2NZ0 - chains A and B of the 4 polymer chains in the assembly; structure by X-ray diffraction, 3.20 A resolution.

# Chain A
Molecule: Kv channel-interacting protein 1
Source organism: Homo sapiens
Notes: fragment: N-terminal deletion domain
UniProtKB: Q9NZI2 (KCIP1_HUMAN); residues 38-216 here correspond to UniProt positions 49-227 (UniProt number = residue number + 11)
Amino-acid sequence (180 residues; row label = number of the first residue in the row):
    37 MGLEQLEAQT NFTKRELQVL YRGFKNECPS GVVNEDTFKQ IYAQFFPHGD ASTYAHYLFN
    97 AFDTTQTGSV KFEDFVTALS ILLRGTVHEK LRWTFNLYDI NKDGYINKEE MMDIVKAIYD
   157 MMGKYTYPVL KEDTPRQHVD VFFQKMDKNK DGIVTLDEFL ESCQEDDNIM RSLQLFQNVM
Unresolved in the structure: 159-168
Construct notes: initiating methionine (37)
Curated features (UniProtKB/Swiss-Prot):
  - region: Asp203 to Met216 (Interaction with KCND2)
  - binding site (Ca(2+)): Asp135, Asn137, Asp139, Tyr141, Glu146, Asp183, Asn185, Asp187, Glu194
Ion coordination: Ca2+ site 1: Asp135, Asn137, Tyr141, Glu146; Ca2+ site 2: Asp187, Ile189, Glu194
What the authors report for this chain:
  - specificity-determining residues: Lys61 (by similarity / conservation)
  - mutagenesis - L115E: unchanged binding to Potassium voltage-gated channel subfamily D member 3 (chain B)
  - mutagenesis - L39E/Y57A/K61A: abolished signaling in response to Kv4.3 double mutant
  - mutagenesis - L39E/Y57A/K61A: abolished expression in response to Kv4.3 C110A mutant
  - mutagenesis - L39E/Y57A/K61A: unchanged binding to Kv4.3 C110A mutant

# Chain B
Molecule: Potassium voltage-gated channel subfamily D member 3
Source organism: Homo sapiens
Notes: fragment: N-terminal domain (residues 6-145)
UniProtKB: Q9UK17 (KCND3_HUMAN); numbering as in UniProt (aligned over 6-145)
Amino-acid sequence (140 residues; each row starts with the number of its first residue):
     6 AAWLPFARAA AIGWMPVANC PMPLAPADKN KRQDELIVLN VSGRRFQTWR TTLERYPDTL
    66 LGSTEKEFFF NEDTKEYFFD RDPEVFRCVL NFYRTGKLHY PRYECISAYD DELAFYGILP
   126 EIIGDCCYEE YKDRKRENAE
Unresolved in the structure: 142-145
Curated features (UniProtKB/Swiss-Prot):
  - region: Ala6 to Pro21 (Interaction with KCNIP1 and KCNIP2), Glu70 to Asp78 (Interaction with KCNIP1)
  - binding site (Zn(2+)): His104, Cys110, Cys131, Cys132
Ion coordination: Zn2+ site 1: His104, Cys131, Cys132 (shared with 1 residue of chain D); Zn2+ site 2: Cys110 (shared with 3 residues of chain D)
What the authors report for this chain:
  - mutagenesis - W8E/P10E/A15E: abolished signaling in response to KChIP1
  - Zn2+ coordination: Cys110
  - mutagenesis - C110A: abolished expression
  - mutagenesis - E70A/F73E: decreased expression in response to KChIP1

# Interface between chain A and chain B
Contacting residue pairs (59; chain A residue first):
  Leu56(A) - Ala7(B)  hydrophobic
  Arg58(A) - Asp39(B)  salt bridge
  Arg58(A) - Trp54(B)
  Gly59(A) - Trp8(B)  hydrogen bond (backbone-side chain)
  Phe60(A) - Trp8(B)  hydrophobic
  Val69(A) - Trp8(B)  hydrophobic
  Phe74(A) - Trp8(B)  hydrophobic
  Ile77(A) - Trp8(B)  hydrophobic
  Tyr78(A) - Trp8(B)  hydrogen bond (side chain-backbone)
  Tyr78(A) - Phe11(B)
  Tyr78(A) - Ala12(B)  hydrophobic
  Phe81(A) - Ala6(B)
  Phe81(A) - Leu9(B)  hydrophobic
  Phe81(A) - Met27(B)
  Phe82(A) - Met27(B)  hydrophobic
  Tyr90(A) - Phe11(B)  hydrogen bond (side chain-backbone)
  Tyr90(A) - Ala12(B)  hydrogen bond (side chain-backbone)
  Tyr90(A) - Ala15(B)  hydrophobic
  Leu94(A) - Phe11(B)  hydrophobic
  Phe98(A) - Phe11(B)  hydrophobic
  Phe111(A) - Trp8(B)  hydrophobic
  Phe111(A) - Phe11(B)  hydrophobic
  Ala114(A) - Phe11(B)  hydrophobic
  Leu115(A) - Ala7(B)
  Leu115(A) - Pro10(B)  hydrophobic
  Leu115(A) - Phe11(B)  hydrophobic
  Leu118(A) - Pro10(B)
  Leu118(A) - Phe11(B)  hydrophobic
  Leu118(A) - Ala14(B)  hydrophobic
  Leu119(A) - Pro10(B)  hydrophobic
  Trp129(A) - Phe11(B)  hydrophobic
  Thr130(A) - Ala14(B)  hydrogen bond (side chain-backbone)
  Thr130(A) - Ile17(B)
  Leu133(A) - Ala15(B)  hydrophobic
  Tyr134(A) - Ala14(B)
  Tyr134(A) - Ala15(B)  hydrogen bond (side chain-backbone)
  Tyr134(A) - Ala16(B)
  Tyr134(A) - Ile17(B)  hydrogen bond (side chain-backbone)
  Tyr134(A) - Trp19(B)  hydrogen bond
  Val151(A) - Trp19(B)  hydrophobic
  Ile154(A) - Ala15(B)
  Ile154(A) - Trp19(B)  hydrophobic
  Met158(A) - Pro26(B)  hydrophobic
  His174(A) - Trp19(B)  hydrogen bond (side chain-backbone)
  Phe178(A) - Gly18(B)
  Phe178(A) - Trp19(B)  hydrophobic
  Asn204(A) - Val22(B)
  Ile205(A) - Ile17(B)  hydrophobic
  Ile205(A) - Pro21(B)  hydrophobic
  Ser208(A) - Val22(B)
  Ser208(A) - Leu29(B)
  Gln213(A) - Arg13(B)  hydrogen bond
  Gln213(A) - Pro31(B)
  Asn214(A) - Lys34(B)
  Asn214(A) - Lys36(B)
  Val215(A) - Ala7(B)  hydrophobic
  Val215(A) - Lys36(B)
  Met216(A) - Lys36(B)
  Met216(A) - Arg37(B)  hydrogen bond (backbone-backbone)
Interface residues without a listed pair, chain A (42 interface residues in all): Glu63, Leu127, Ile150, Tyr155, Met157, Phe195, Leu209, Leu211
Interface residues without a listed pair, chain B (27 interface residues in all): Pro28, Ala30
From the paper, about this interface:
  - pairs named by the authors: Tyr134(A)-Trp19(B) (hydrophobic contact), Val151(A)-Trp19(B) (hydrophobic contact), Ile154(A)-Trp19(B) (hydrophobic contact), Tyr155(A)-Trp19(B) (hydrophobic contact), His174(A)-Trp19(B), Phe178(A)-Trp19(B) (hydrophobic contact)
  - interface residues, chain A: Gly59(A), Phe60(A), Phe74(A), Ile77(A), Tyr78(A), Leu94(A), Phe111(A), Leu115(A), Leu118(A)
  - hot spots on chain A (mutagenesis) - Y134E: abolished binding to Potassium voltage-gated channel subfamily D member 3 (chain B)
  - interface residues, chain B: Ala6(B), Trp8(B), Leu9(B), Pro10(B), Phe11(B), Ala12(B), Ala14(B), Ala15(B), Ile17(B), Pro21(B), Ala23(B)
  - hot spots on chain B (mutagenesis) - W8E/P10E/A15E: abolished binding to Kv channel-interacting protein 1 (chain A)

# Summary
The interface between chain A and chain B involves 42 residues on one side and 27 on the other, with 11
hydrogen bonds and 1 salt bridge. Polar pairs include Arg58(A)-Asp39(B), Gly59(A)-Trp8(B) and
Tyr78(A)-Trp8(B). The paper describes hydrophobic contacts between Tyr134(A) and Trp19(B), Val151(A) and
Trp19(B) and Ile154(A) and Trp19(B) among others; a contact between His174(A) and Trp19(B). From the paper:
L39E/Y57A/K61A of chain A abolish signaling in response to Kv4.3 double mutant; interface residues Gly59(A),
Phe60(A) and Ala6(B) among others; 6 substitutions were tested in all.
Here chain A is Kv channel-interacting protein 1 and chain B is Potassium voltage-gated channel subfamily D
member 3, both from Homo sapiens. Entry 2NZ0 (Crystal structure of potassium channel Kv4.3 in complex with its
regulatory subunit KChIP1) was determined by X-ray diffraction.
